PDB entry 5BMY | X-ray diffraction, 2.00 A resolution | chain A

[Chain A]
Name: Peptidyl-prolyl cis-trans isomerase NIMA-interacting 1, Maltose-binding periplasmic protein
From: Homo sapiens
Notes: EC 5.2.1.8
UniProtKB: chimeric construct of Q13526, P0AEY0: residues 2-18 from Q13526 (PIN1_HUMAN) positions 5-21 (UniProt number = residue number + 3); residues 23-389 from P0AEY0 positions 27-393 (UniProt number = residue number + 4)
Amino-acid sequence (389 residues; each row starts with the number of its first residue):
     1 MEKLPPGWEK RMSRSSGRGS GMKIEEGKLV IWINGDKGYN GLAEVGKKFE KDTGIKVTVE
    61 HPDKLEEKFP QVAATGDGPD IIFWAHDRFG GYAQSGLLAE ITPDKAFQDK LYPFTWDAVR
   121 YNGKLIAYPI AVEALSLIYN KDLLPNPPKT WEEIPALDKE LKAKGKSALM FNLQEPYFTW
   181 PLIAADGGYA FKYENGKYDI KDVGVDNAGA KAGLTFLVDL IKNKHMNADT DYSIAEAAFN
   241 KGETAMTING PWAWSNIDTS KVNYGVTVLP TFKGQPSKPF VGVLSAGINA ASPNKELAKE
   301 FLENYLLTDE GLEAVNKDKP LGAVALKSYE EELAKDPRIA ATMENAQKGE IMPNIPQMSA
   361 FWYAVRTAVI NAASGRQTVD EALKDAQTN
Not modelled in the structure: 388-389
Sequence notes: expression tag (1); linker (19-22); engineered mutation Asn389 (Arg393 in P0AEY0)
What the authors report for this chain:
  - conformationally variable residues (loop rearrangement): Ser16, Gly17 to Ser20

[Overview]
The paper reports conformational variability at Ser16 and Gly17.
Chain A is Peptidyl-prolyl cis-trans isomerase NIMA-interacting 1, Maltose-binding periplasmic protein (Homo
sapiens); the structure, Crystal structure of hPin1 WW domain (5-21) fused with maltose-binding protein, was
determined by X-ray diffraction, deposited together with 5B3W, 5B3X, 5B3Y and 5B3Z.
